PDB entry 6PBB | X-ray diffraction, 1.89 A resolution | chain A

Chain A:
Molecule: Lysozyme
Source organism: Gallus gallus
Notes: EC 3.2.1.17
UniProtKB: B8YK79 (B8YK79_CHICK); residues 1-129 here correspond to UniProt positions 19-147 (UniProt number = residue number + 18)
Chain sequence (129 residues; row label = number of the first residue in the row):
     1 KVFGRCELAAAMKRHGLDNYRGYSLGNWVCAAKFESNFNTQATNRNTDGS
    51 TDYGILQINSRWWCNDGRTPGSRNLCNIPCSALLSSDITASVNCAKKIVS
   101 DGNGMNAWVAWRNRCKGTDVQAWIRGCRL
Cystine bridges: C6-C127, C30-C115, C64-C80, C76-C94
Ligand contacts:
  - 5-Amino-2,4,6-triiodoisophthalic acid (I3C; 5-amino-2,4,6-triiodobenzene-1,3-dicarboxylic acid), molecule 1: Y20, R21, L75, N93, K96, K97, S100
  - 5-Amino-2,4,6-triiodoisophthalic acid (I3C), molecule 2: K33, F34, N37, W123
  - 5-Amino-2,4,6-triiodoisophthalic acid (I3C), molecule 3: R45, N46, T47, G49
  - 5-Amino-2,4,6-triiodoisophthalic acid (I3C), molecule 4: N103, N106, K116

Overview:
Ligands of chain A: 4 copies of 5-Amino-2,4,6-triiodoisophthalic acid.
Chain A is Lysozyme (Gallus gallus); the structure, Crystal structure of Hen Egg White Lysozyme in complex
with I3C, was determined by X-ray diffraction (same publication as 6O43).
